PDB entry 7SZJ | electron microscopy, 3.11 A resolution | chains C and E of the 8 polymer chains in the assembly

Chain C:
Name: DNA-directed RNA polymerase subunit beta
Organism: Escherichia coli K-12
Notes: EC 2.7.7.6
Reference sequence: P0A8V2 (RPOB_ECOLI); numbering as in UniProt (aligned over 1-1342)
Amino-acid sequence (1342 residues; row label = number of the first residue in the row):
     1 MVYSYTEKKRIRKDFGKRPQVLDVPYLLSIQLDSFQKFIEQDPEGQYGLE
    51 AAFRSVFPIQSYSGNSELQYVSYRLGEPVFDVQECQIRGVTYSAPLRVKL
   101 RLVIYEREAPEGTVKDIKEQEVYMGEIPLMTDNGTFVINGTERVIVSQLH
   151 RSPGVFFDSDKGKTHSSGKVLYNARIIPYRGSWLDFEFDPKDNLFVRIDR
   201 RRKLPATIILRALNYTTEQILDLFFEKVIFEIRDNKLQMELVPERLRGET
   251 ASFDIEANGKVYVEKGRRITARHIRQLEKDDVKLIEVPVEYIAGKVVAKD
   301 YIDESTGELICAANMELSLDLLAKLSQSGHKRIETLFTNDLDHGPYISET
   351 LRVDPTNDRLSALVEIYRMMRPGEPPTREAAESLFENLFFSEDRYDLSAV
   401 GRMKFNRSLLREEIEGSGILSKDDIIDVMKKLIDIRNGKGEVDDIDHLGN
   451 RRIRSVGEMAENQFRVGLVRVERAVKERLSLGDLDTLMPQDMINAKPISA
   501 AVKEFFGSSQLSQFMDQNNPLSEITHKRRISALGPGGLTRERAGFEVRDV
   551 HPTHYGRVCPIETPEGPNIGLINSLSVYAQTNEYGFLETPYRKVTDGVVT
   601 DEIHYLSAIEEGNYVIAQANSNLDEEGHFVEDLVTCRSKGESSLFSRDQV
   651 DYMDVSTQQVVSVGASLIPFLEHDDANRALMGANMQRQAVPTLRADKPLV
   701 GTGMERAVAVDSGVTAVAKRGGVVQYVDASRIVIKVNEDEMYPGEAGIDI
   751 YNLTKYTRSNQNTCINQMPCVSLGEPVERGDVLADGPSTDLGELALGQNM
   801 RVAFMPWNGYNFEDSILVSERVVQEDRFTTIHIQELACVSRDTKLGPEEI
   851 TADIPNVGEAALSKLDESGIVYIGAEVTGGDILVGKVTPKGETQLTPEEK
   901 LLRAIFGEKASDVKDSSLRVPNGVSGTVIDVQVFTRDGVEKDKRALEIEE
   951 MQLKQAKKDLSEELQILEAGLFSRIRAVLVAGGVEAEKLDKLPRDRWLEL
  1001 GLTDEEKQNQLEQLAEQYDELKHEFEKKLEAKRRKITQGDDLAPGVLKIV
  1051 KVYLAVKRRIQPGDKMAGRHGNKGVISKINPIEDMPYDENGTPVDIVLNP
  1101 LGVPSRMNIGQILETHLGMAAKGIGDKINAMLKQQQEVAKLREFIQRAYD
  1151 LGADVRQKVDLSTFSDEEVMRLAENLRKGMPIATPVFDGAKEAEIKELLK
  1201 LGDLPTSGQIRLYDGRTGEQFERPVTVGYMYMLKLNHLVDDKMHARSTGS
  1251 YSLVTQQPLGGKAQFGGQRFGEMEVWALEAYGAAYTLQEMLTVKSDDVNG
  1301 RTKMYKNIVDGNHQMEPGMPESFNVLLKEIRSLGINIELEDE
Disordered / not traced: 1-2
Swiss-Prot annotation at these positions:
  - modified residue (N6-acetyllysine): Lys-1022, Lys-1200
  - mutagenesis: Ile-561 (I561S: Resistant to antibiotics salinamide A and B), Ile-569 (I569S: Resistant to antibiotics salinamide A and B), Ala-665 (A665E: Resistant to antibiotics salinamide A and B), Asp-675 (D675A/G: Resistant to antibiotics salinamide A and B), Asn-677 (N677H/K: Resistant to antibiotics salinamide A and B), Leu-680 (L680M: Resistant to antibiotics salinamide A and B), Glu-813 (E813K: Disrupts the enzyme's active center)
Ligand contacts: rifampicin (RFP): Arg-143, Val-146, Ser-509, Gln-510, Leu-511, Ser-512, Gln-513, Phe-514, Met-515, Asp-516, His-526, Arg-529, Ser-531, Leu-533, Gly-534, Arg-540, Pro-564, Asn-568, Ile-572, Arg-687, Gln-761

Chain E:
Name: DNA-directed RNA polymerase subunit omega
Organism: Escherichia coli K-12
Notes: EC 2.7.7.6
Reference sequence: P0A800 (RPOZ_ECOLI); residues 1-91 here = UniProt positions 1-91
Amino-acid sequence (91 residues; each row starts with the number of its first residue):
     1 MARVTVQDAVEKIGNRFDLVLVAARRARQMQVGGKDPLVPEENDKTTVIA
    51 LREIEEGLINNQILDVRERQEQQEQEAAELQAVTAIAEGRR
Disordered / not traced: 1, 78-91

Interface between chain C and chain E:
Pairs across the interface (7; chain C residue first):
  Gly-1282(C) / Phe-17(E)
  Tyr-1285(C) / Leu-21(E)  hydrophobic
  Gly-1311(C) / Gln-31(E)
  Asn-1312(C) / Gln-31(E)
  His-1313(C) / Arg-28(E)  hydrogen bond (backbone-side chain)
  His-1313(C) / Gln-31(E)  hydrogen bond
  Gln-1314(C) / Arg-28(E)

Overview:
The interface between chain C and chain E involves 6 residues on one side and 4 on the other, with 2 hydrogen
bonds. Among the polar pairs are His-1313(C)/Arg-28(E) and His-1313(C)/Gln-31(E). Ligands of chain C:
rifampicin. From UniProt: 7 mutagenesis sites on chain C.
Here chain C is DNA-directed RNA polymerase subunit beta and chain E is DNA-directed RNA polymerase subunit
omega, both from Escherichia coli K-12. Entry 7SZJ (Cryo-EM structure of Rifamycin bound to E. coli RNAP and
rrnBP1 promoter complex) was determined by electron microscopy (same publication as 7SZK).
